PDB entry 2EZE | solution NMR | chains C and A of the 3 polymer chains in the assembly

[Chain C]
Molecule: 12-nt DNA strand
Sequence (12 nucleotides; row label = number of the first residue in the row):
   213 GAGGAATTTC CC

[Chain A]
Molecule: High mobility group protein hmg-I/hmg-Y
From: Homo sapiens
UniProt: P17096 (HMGIY_HUMAN); residues 3-27 here correspond to UniProt positions 39-63 (UniProt number = residue number + 36)
Chain sequence (25 residues; each row starts with the number of its first residue):
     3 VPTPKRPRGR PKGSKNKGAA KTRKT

[How chain C and chain A interact]
Residue-residue contacts (12; chain C residue first):
  DA218(C) with Arg10(A), sugar contact
  DT219(C) with Arg10(A), base contact; Gly11(A), base contact
  DT220(C) with Arg10(A), sugar contact; Gly11(A), sugar contact; Arg12(A), base contact
  DT221(C) with Arg12(A), base contact; Pro13(A), sugar contact; Lys14(A), phosphate contact
  DC222(C) with Arg12(A), sugar contact; Lys14(A), phosphate contact; Gly15(A), phosphate contact

[Summary]
The interface between chain C and chain A involves 5 residues on one side and 6 on the other.
Here chain C is a 12-nt DNA strand and chain A is High mobility group protein hmg-I/hmg-Y (Homo sapiens).
Entry 2EZE (Solution structure of a complex of the second DNA binding domain of human hmg-i(y) bound to ...)
was determined by solution NMR (same publication as 2EZD).
